1C1A - chains A and B; structure by X-ray diffraction, 3.10 A resolution.

[Chain A (and B)]
Name: Rsv integrase
Source organism: Rous sarcoma virus
Notes: EC 2.7.7.49; chain B of this document is another copy of the same molecule, construct and numbering; everything in this record applies to it too
Reference sequence: P03354 (POL_RSVP); residues 49-286 here correspond to UniProt positions 621-858 (UniProt number = residue number + 572)
Amino-acid sequence (238 residues; numbered 49 to 286; the number before each row is that of its first residue):
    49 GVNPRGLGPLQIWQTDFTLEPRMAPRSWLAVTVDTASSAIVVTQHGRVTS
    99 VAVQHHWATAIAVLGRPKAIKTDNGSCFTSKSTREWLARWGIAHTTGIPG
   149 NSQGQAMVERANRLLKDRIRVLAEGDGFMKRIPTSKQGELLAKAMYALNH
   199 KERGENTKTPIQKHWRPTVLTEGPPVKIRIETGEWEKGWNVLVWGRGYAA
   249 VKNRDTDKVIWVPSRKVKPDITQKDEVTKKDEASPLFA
Not modelled in the structure: 49-51, 273-286 (chain B: 49-54, 202-206, 269-286)
Sequence notes: engineered mutation Lys199 (Phe772 in P03354)
From the paper describing this entry:
  - catalytic residues: Asp64, Asp121, Glu157
  - mutagenesis - A190K: decreased catalytic activity
  - mutagenesis - F199K: unchanged catalytic activity

[Interface between chain A and chain B]
Residue-residue contacts (65):
  Val99(A) - Lys184(B)
  Gln102(A) - Glu187(B)
  His103(A) - Ser183(B)  hydrogen bond (side chain-backbone)
  His103(A) - Gly186(B)
  His103(A) - Glu187(B)
  Ala106(A) - Glu187(B)
  Thr107(A) - Ala190(B)
  Ile109(A) - Tyr194(B)
  Ile109(A) - His198(B)
  Ala110(A) - Ala190(B)
  Ala110(A) - His198(B)
  Gly113(A) - His198(B)  hydrogen bond (backbone-side chain)
  Arg114(A) - Tyr194(B)
  Trp134(A) - Glu187(B)  hydrogen bond
  Trp138(A) - Lys191(B)
  Trp138(A) - Tyr194(B)  hydrophobic
  Glu187(A) - Gln102(B)
  Glu187(A) - His103(B)
  Glu187(A) - Trp134(B)  hydrogen bond
  Ala190(A) - Ala110(B)
  Lys191(A) - Trp138(B)
  Tyr194(A) - Ile109(B)
  Tyr194(A) - Ala110(B)  hydrophobic
  Tyr194(A) - Gly113(B)
  Tyr194(A) - Arg114(B)  hydrogen bond (side chain-backbone)
  His198(A) - Ala110(B)
  His198(A) - Leu112(B)
  His198(A) - Gly113(B)
  His198(A) - Trp213(B)
  Lys206(A) - Leu218(B)
  Ile209(A) - Trp213(B)  hydrophobic
  Trp213(A) - His198(B)
  Trp213(A) - Ile209(B)  hydrophobic
  Trp213(A) - Trp213(B)
  Trp213(A) - Pro215(B)
  Trp213(A) - Thr216(B)  hydrogen bond (backbone-backbone)
  Arg214(A) - Arg214(B)  hydrogen bond (side chain-backbone)
  Arg214(A) - Thr216(B)
  Pro215(A) - Thr216(B)
  Pro215(A) - Val217(B)
  Pro215(A) - Leu218(B)  hydrogen bond (backbone-backbone)
  Thr216(A) - Leu218(B)
  Thr216(A) - Glu220(B)  hydrogen bond (side chain-backbone)
  Val217(A) - Val217(B)  hydrophobic
  Val217(A) - Leu218(B)  hydrogen bond (backbone-backbone)
  Val217(A) - Thr219(B)
  Leu218(A) - Thr219(B)
  Leu218(A) - Val241(B)  hydrophobic
  Pro222(A) - Leu240(B)
  Pro222(A) - Ala248(B)  hydrophobic
  Pro222(A) - Val257(B)  hydrophobic
  Pro222(A) - Trp259(B)  hydrophobic
  Pro223(A) - Trp259(B)  hydrogen bond (backbone-side chain)
  Val224(A) - Trp259(B)  hydrophobic
  Trp233(A) - Arg244(B)
  Trp242(A) - Val241(B)  hydrophobic
  Trp242(A) - Trp242(B)
  Trp242(A) - Gly243(B)
  Trp242(A) - Trp259(B)  hydrophobic
  Arg263(A) - Arg244(B)  hydrogen bond (backbone-side chain)
  Val265(A) - Arg244(B)  hydrogen bond (backbone-side chain)
  Pro267(A) - Gly243(B)
  Pro267(A) - Trp259(B)  hydrophobic
  Asp268(A) - Trp259(B)
  Ile269(A) - Trp259(B)
Interface residues without a listed pair, chain A (44 interface residues in all): Val111, Leu112, Gly186, Met193, Thr205, Thr219, Val239, Leu240, Ser262, Lys266
Interface residues without a listed pair, chain B (41 interface residues in all): Ala106, Thr107, Val111, Gln185, Met193, Pro222, Tyr246

[In short]
The interface between chain A and chain B involves 44 residues on one side and 41 on the other, with 13
hydrogen bonds. Polar contacts include His103(A)-Ser183(B), Gly113(A)-His198(B) and Trp134(A)-Glu187(B). From
the paper: catalytic residues Asp64(A), Asp121(A) and Glu157(A); A190K of chain A reduces catalytic activity.
Both chains are Rsv integrase (Rous sarcoma virus). Entry 1C1A (Crystal structure of rsv two-domain integrase)
was determined by X-ray diffraction together with 1C0M from the same study.
